Entry 8DQX (electron microscopy, 2.10 A resolution); this record covers chains B and I of the 11 polymer chains in the assembly.

Chain B:
Molecule: Replication factor C subunit 4
Source organism: Saccharomyces cerevisiae
UniProtKB: P40339 (RFC4_YEAST); residue numbers follow UniProt; this construct covers 1-323
Sequence (323 residues; numbered 1 to 323; the number before each row is that of its first residue):
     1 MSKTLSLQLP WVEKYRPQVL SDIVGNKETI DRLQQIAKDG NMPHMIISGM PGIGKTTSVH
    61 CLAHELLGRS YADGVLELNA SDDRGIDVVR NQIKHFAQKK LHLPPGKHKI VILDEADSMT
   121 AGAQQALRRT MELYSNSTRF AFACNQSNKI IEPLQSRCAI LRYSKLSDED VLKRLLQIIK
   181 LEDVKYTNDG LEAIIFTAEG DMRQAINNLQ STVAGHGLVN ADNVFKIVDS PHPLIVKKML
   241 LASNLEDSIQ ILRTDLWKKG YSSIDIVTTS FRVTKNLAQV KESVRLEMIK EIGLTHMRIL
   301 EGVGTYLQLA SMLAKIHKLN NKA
Unresolved in the structure: 1-6, 322-323
Ion coordination: Mg2+: Thr56 (together with ATP-gamma-S)
Residues lining bound ligands:
  - ATP-gamma-S (AGS; phosphothiophosphoric acid-adenylate ester), molecule 1: Val12, Tyr15, Arg16, Pro17, Asp22, Ile23, Val24, Met50, Pro51, Gly52, Ile53, Gly54, Lys55, Thr56, Thr57, Asn145, Leu166, Arg174, Met202, Arg203, Ile206
  - ATP-gamma-S (AGS), molecule 2: Arg128, Glu132, Pro153, Arg157
Curated features (UniProtKB/Swiss-Prot):
  - binding site (ATP): Val12, Val24, Gly49 to Thr57, Asn145, Arg203

Chain I:
Molecule: 6-nt DNA strand
Sequence (6 nucleotides; row label = number of the first residue in the row):
     1 TTTTTT

Chain B / chain I interface:
Residue-residue contacts - 16 pairs, chain B then chain I:
  Met50(B) with DT5(I), base contact; DT6(I), base contact
  Pro51(B) with DT5(I), base contact
  Asn145(B) with DT5(I), hydrogen bond to the base
  Gln146(B) with DT4(I), base contact; DT5(I), hydrogen bond to the sugar
  Lys149(B) with DT3(I), hydrogen bond to the base; DT4(I), hydrogen bond to the base
  Lys165(B) with DT6(I), hydrogen bond to the base
  Arg272(B) with DT4(I), phosphate contact; DT5(I), salt bridge to the phosphate; DT6(I), hydrogen bond to the base
  Lys275(B) with DT4(I), hydrogen bond to the phosphate; DT5(I), salt bridge to the phosphate
  Asn276(B) with DT5(I), hydrogen bond to the phosphate; DT6(I), base contact
Other interface residues (no listed pair), chain B (10 interface residues in all): Gly49

In short:
10 residues of chain B face 4 of chain I across their interface, with 8 hydrogen bonds and 2 salt bridges.
Polar pairs include Asn145(B)-DT5(I), Lys149(B)-DT3(I) and Lys149(B)-DT4(I). Chain B binds ATP-gamma-S.
UniProt lists 13 ATP-binding residues on chain B.
Chain B is Replication factor C subunit 4 (Saccharomyces cerevisiae) and chain I is a 6-nt DNA strand; the
structure, Open state of RFC:PCNA bound to a 3' ss/dsDNA junction, was determined by electron microscopy,
deposited together with 8DQW, 8DQZ, 8DR0, 8DR1, 8DR3, 8DR4 and 3 further entries.
